PDB entry 6C31 | X-ray diffraction, 3.00 A resolution | chains A and L of the 6 polymer chains in the assembly

== Chain A ==
Name: TetR family transcriptional regulator
Organism: Mycobacterium tuberculosis (strain ATCC 25618 / H37Rv)
UniProt: L0T5M0 (L0T5M0_MYCTU); residues 1-201 here = UniProt positions 1-201
Sequence (214 residues; each row starts with the number of its first residue):
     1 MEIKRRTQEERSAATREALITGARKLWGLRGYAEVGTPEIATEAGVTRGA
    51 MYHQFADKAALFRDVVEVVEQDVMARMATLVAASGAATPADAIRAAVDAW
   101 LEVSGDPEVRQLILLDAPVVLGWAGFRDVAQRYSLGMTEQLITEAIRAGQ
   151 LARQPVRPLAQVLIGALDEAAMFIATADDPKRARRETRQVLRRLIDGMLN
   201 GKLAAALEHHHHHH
Unresolved in the structure: 1-5, 201-214
Construct notes: expression tag (202-214)
From the paper describing this entry:
  - binding site for the 23-nt DNA strand: Thr37, Thr47, Arg48, Tyr52
  - mutagenesis - T37V, T47V, Y52F: decreased binding to the 23-nt DNA strand
  - mutagenesis - R48M: abolished binding to the 23-nt DNA strand
  - specificity-determining residues: Arg48

== Chain L ==
Molecule: 23-nt DNA strand
Sequence (23 nucleotides; each row starts with the number of its first residue):
     1 GTTACCGGCAGTCTGCTTGTAAA

== Chain A / chain L interface ==
Contacting residue pairs (16; chain A residue first):
  Gln8(A) - DT3(L)  hydrogen bond to the base
  Gln8(A) - DA4(L)  hydrogen bond to the sugar
  Arg11(A) - DA4(L)  phosphate contact
  Arg11(A) - DC5(L)  sugar contact
  Ser12(A) - DA4(L)  hydrogen bond to the phosphate
  Thr15(A) - DC5(L)  hydrogen bond to the phosphate
  Val46(A) - DC6(L)  phosphate contact
  Thr47(A) - DC6(L)  hydrogen bond to the phosphate
  Thr47(A) - DG7(L)  phosphate contact
  Gly49(A) - DC6(L)  base contact
  Gly49(A) - DG7(L)  base contact
  Ala50(A) - DC5(L)  sugar contact
  Ala50(A) - DC6(L)  phosphate contact
  His53(A) - DA4(L)  salt bridge to the phosphate
  Gln54(A) - DA4(L)  sugar contact
  Gln54(A) - DC5(L)  hydrogen bond to the phosphate
Also at the interface, not in a pair above, chain A (11 interface residues in all): Arg48
Also at the interface, not in a pair above, chain L (7 interface residues in all): DG8, DC9

== Summary ==
Chain A and chain L form an interface of 11 and 7 residues respectively, with 6 hydrogen bonds and 1 salt
bridge. Among the polar pairs are Gln8(A)-DT3(L), Gln8(A)-DA4(L) and Ser12(A)-DA4(L). The paper reports a
binding site for the 23-nt DNA strand at Thr37(A), Thr47(A) and Arg48(A) among others; T37V, T47V and Y52F of
chain A reduce binding to the 23-nt DNA strand.
Here chain A is TetR family transcriptional regulator (Mycobacterium tuberculosis (strain ATCC 25618 / H37Rv))
and chain L is a 23-nt DNA strand. Entry 6C31 (Crystal structure of TetR family protein Rv0078 in complex with
DNA) was determined by X-ray diffraction together with 5WM9 from the same study.
